Entry 4H1M (X-ray diffraction, 1.99 A resolution); this record covers chain A.

== Chain A ==
Molecule: Protein-tyrosine kinase 2-beta
From: Homo sapiens
Notes: EC 2.7.10.2; fragment: protein kinase domain
UniProt: Q14289 (FAK2_HUMAN); residue numbers follow UniProt; this construct covers 416-692
Sequence (293 residues; each row starts with the number of its first residue):
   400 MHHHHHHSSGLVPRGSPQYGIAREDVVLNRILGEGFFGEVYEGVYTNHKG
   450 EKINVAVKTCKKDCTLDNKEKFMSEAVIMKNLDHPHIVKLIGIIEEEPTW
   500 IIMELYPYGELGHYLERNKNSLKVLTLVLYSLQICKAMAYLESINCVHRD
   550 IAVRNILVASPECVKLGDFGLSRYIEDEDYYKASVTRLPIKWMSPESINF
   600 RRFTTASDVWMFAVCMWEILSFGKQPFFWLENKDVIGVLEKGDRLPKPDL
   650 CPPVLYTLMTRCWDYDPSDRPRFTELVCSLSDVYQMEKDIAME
Not modelled in the structure: 400-419, 572-586, 691-692
Differences from the reference sequence: expression tag (400-415)
Swiss-Prot annotation at these positions:
  - active site: D549 (Proton acceptor)
  - binding site (ATP): L431 to V439, K457, E503 to E509
  - modified residue (Phosphotyrosine): Y579, Y580
  - mutagenesis: K457 (K457A: Abolishes kinase activity)
Residues lining bound ligands: 0YJ (7-({[3-tert-butyl-1-(4-methylphenyl)-1H-pyrazol-5-yl]carbamoyl}amino)-N-(propan-2-yl)-1H-indole-2-carboxamide): L431, G432, E433, G434, V439, A455, K457, K470, S473, E474, I477, M478, L481, I486, V487, M502, E503, L504, L540, H547, L556, L565, G566, D567, F568

== Summary ==
Ligands of chain A: compound 0YJ. Curated annotation (UniProt) lists active-site residue D549, 17 ATP-binding
residues and one mutagenesis site.
Chain A is Protein-tyrosine kinase 2-beta (Homo sapiens); the structure, Crystal structure of PYK2 with the
indole 10c, was determined by X-ray diffraction, deposited together with 4H1J.
